8ED4 - chains A and I of the 6 polymer chains in the assembly; structure by X-ray diffraction, 2.25 A resolution.

[Chain A]
Protein: AroA
From: Pseudorhizobium banfieldiae
Notes: EC 1.20.98.1
Reference sequence: Q6VAL8 (Q6VAL8_9HYPH); residues 2-845 here = UniProt positions 2-845
Chain sequence (844 residues; numbered 2 to 845; the number before each row is that of its first residue):
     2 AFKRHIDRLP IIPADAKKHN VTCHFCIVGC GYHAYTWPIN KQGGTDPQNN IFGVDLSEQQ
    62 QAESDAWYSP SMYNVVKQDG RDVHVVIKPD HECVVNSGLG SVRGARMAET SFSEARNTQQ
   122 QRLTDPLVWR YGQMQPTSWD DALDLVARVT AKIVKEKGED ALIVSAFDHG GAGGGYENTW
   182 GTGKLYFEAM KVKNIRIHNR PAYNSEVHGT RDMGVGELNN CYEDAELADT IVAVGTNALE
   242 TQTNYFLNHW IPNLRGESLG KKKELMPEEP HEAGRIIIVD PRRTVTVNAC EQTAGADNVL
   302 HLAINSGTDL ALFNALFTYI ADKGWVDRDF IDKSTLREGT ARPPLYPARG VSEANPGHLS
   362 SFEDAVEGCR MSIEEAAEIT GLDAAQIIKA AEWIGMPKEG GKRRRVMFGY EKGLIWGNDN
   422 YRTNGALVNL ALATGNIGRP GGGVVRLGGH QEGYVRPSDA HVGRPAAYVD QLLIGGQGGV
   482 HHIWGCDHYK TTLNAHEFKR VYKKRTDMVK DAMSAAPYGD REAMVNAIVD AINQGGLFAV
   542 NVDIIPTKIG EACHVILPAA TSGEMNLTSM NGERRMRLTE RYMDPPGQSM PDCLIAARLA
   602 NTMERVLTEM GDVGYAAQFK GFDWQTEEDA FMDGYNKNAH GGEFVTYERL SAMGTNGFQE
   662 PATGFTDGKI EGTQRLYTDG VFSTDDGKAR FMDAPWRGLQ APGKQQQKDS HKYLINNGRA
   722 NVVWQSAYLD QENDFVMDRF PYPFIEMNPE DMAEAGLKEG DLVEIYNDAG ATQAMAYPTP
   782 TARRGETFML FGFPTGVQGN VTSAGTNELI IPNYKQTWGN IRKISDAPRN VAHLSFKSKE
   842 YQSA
Unresolved in the structure: 845
Bound ions: 3Fe-4S cluster Fe: C24, C27, C31
Small-molecule neighbours:
  - molybdenum(iv) ion / oxygen atom: H199, N200, E207, K413, R447, G450, H451, R720
  - 3Fe-4S cluster (F3S): C24, F26, C27, V29, G30, C31, Y33, G101, S102, R104, G105, T244, N245
  - molybdopterin guanosine dinucleotide (MGD; 2-amino-5,6-dimercapto-7-methyl-3,7,8a,9-tetrahydro-8-oxa-1,3,9,10-tetraaza-anthracen-4-one guanosine dinucleotide), molecule 1: C27, R104, V235, G236, T237, N238, E241, T242, Q243, V280, D281, P282, R283, T285, I305, S307, G308, D310, E412, K413, G414, G449, G450, H451, N717, G719, R720, A721, N722, V724, W725, Q726, F789, F792, K816, Q817
  - molybdopterin guanosine dinucleotide (MGD), molecule 2: A173, G174, H199, N200, K413, W417, H451, G486, C487, D488, H489, T492, V543, D544, I545, I546, T548, A560, A561, T562, D593, N718, G719, R720, Q726, S727, Y729, F792, Q799, G800, T803, Y815, K816
Reported in the primary citation:
  - 3Fe-4S cluster coordination: C24, C27, C31

[Chain I]
Protein: C-type cytochrome c552
From: Pseudorhizobium banfieldiae
Reference sequence: Q2TV05 (Q2TV05_9HYPH); residues 21-127 here = UniProt positions 21-127
Chain sequence (117 residues; each row starts with the number of its first residue):
    19 MDESNAEKGA VVFKKCAACH AVGDGAANKV GPELNGLIGR KVAGVEGFNY SPAFKAKAEE
    79 GWVWDEVHLT EYLANPKAYI KGTKMAFAGL KKPEDVADVI AYLKTFSTPL EHHHHHH
Unresolved in the structure: 19-21, 127-135
Construct notes: initiating methionine (19); expression tag (20, 128-135)
Bound ions: heme Fe: H38, M103
Small-molecule neighbours: heme (HEM): K33, C34, C37, H38, V48, G49, P50, L52, L55, R58, V60, A61, G62, V63, F66, Y68, S69, F72, W82, L87, Y90, L91, T101, K102, M103, F105, L108, L121
Reported in the primary citation:
  - binding site for heme c: C34, C37

[Interface between chain A and chain I]
Residue-residue contacts (10):
  Q62(A) - K32(I)
  Q62(A) - K33(I)
  A63(A) - A36(I)  hydrophobic
  E64(A) - A36(I)
  R256(A) - N46(I)
  R256(A) - K47(I)
  R256(A) - V48(I)
  E258(A) - A45(I)
  E258(A) - N46(I)
  S844(A) - K102(I)
Also at the interface, not in a pair above, chain A (7 interface residues in all): G296
Also at the interface, not in a pair above, chain I (10 interface residues in all): G65, N67

[Overview]
The interface between chain A and chain I involves 7 residues on one side and 10 on the other. Ligands of
chain A: molybdopterin guanosine dinucleotide, molybdenum(iv) ion / oxygen atom and 3Fe-4S cluster. The paper
reports a binding site for heme c at C34(I) and C37(I); 3Fe-4S cluster coordination by C24(A), C27(A) and
C31(A).
Chain A is AroA and chain I is C-type cytochrome c552, both from Pseudorhizobium banfieldiae; the structure,
Structure of the complex between the arsenite oxidase and its native electron acceptor cytochrome c552 from
..., was determined by X-ray diffraction.
